PDB entry 4A0T | X-ray diffraction, 1.90 A resolution | chains A and B of the 3 polymer chains in the assembly

Chain A (and B):
Molecule: Tail fiber protein
Organism: Enterobacteria phage T7
Notes: fragment: c-terminal region, residues 371-553; chain B of this document is another copy of the same molecule, construct and numbering; everything in this record applies to it too
UniProtKB: P03748 (VTFP_BPT7); residues 370-553 here correspond to UniProt positions 1-184 (UniProt number = residue number - 369)
Amino-acid sequence (228 residues; row label = number of the first residue in the row):
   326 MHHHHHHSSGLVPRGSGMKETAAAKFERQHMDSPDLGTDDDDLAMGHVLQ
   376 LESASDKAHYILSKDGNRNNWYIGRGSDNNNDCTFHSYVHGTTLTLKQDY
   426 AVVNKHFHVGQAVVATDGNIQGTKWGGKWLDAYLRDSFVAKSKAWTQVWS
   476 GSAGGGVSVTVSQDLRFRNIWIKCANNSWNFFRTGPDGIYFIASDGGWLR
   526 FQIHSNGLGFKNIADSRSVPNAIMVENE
Disordered / not traced: 326-369 (chain B: 326-371)
Construct notes: expression tag (326-369)
Small-molecule neighbours: trimethylamine oxide (TMO): Tyr385, Tyr397, Gly401, Tyr413
What the authors report for this chain:
  - self-association interface (contacts with another copy of this molecule); pairs are residue here / residue on that copy: Lys468-Glu553 (salt bridge), Arg508-Glu551 (salt bridge), Leu455, Leu459, Phe463
  - binding site for trimethylamine oxide: Tyr385, Tyr397, Tyr413
  - conformationally variable residues (domain motion, loop rearrangement): Asp390 to Arg393, Val464 to Lys466

How chain A and chain B interact:
Pairs across the interface (136):
  Leu374(A) - Leu374(B)  hydrophobic
  Ser378(A) - His372(B)
  Ala379(A) - His372(B)
  Lys382(A) - His372(B)
  Ala383(A) - His372(B)
  His384(A) - His372(B)
  His384(A) - Val373(B)
  Tyr385(A) - His372(B)  hydrogen bond (backbone-backbone)
  Tyr385(A) - Val373(B)
  Tyr385(A) - Leu374(B)  hydrogen bond (backbone-backbone)
  Ile386(A) - Leu374(B)
  Ile386(A) - Leu376(B)  hydrophobic
  Ile386(A) - Ile386(B)  hydrophobic
  Leu387(A) - Val373(B)  hydrophobic
  Leu387(A) - Leu374(B)  hydrogen bond (backbone-backbone)
  Leu387(A) - Gln375(B)
  Leu387(A) - Leu376(B)  hydrogen bond (backbone-backbone)
  Ser388(A) - Leu376(B)
  Ser388(A) - Arg400(B)  hydrogen bond
  Lys389(A) - Gln375(B)
  Lys389(A) - Leu376(B)  hydrogen bond (backbone-backbone)
  Lys389(A) - Glu377(B)
  Lys389(A) - Ser378(B)  hydrogen bond (backbone-backbone)
  Asp390(A) - Ser378(B)
  Asp390(A) - Ala379(B)
  Asp390(A) - Ser380(B)
  Asp390(A) - Asp381(B)  hydrogen bond (side chain-backbone)
  Asp390(A) - Arg400(B)
  Gly391(A) - Ser378(B)  hydrogen bond (backbone-backbone)
  Gly391(A) - Ala379(B)
  Gly391(A) - Ser380(B)
  Arg393(A) - Asp381(B)  salt bridge
  Arg393(A) - Asn406(B)  hydrogen bond
  Asn395(A) - Arg400(B)  hydrogen bond
  Asn395(A) - Asn406(B)  hydrogen bond
  Trp396(A) - His384(B)  hydrogen bond (side chain-backbone)
  Trp396(A) - Gly399(B)
  Trp396(A) - Arg400(B)
  Trp396(A) - Cys408(B)  hydrophobic
  Ile398(A) - Ile398(B)  hydrophobic
  Phe410(A) - Ile398(B)  hydrophobic
  Phe410(A) - Cys408(B)  hydrophobic
  Phe410(A) - Thr409(B)
  Phe410(A) - Leu421(B)
  Ser412(A) - Asn406(B)
  Ser412(A) - Cys408(B)
  Ser412(A) - Leu421(B)
  Val414(A) - Asn406(B)
  His415(A) - Asn406(B)  hydrogen bond (side chain-backbone)
  His415(A) - Asp407(B)  salt bridge
  His415(A) - Leu421(B)
  His415(A) - Lys422(B)
  His415(A) - Gln423(B)
  Thr417(A) - Leu421(B)
  Thr417(A) - Lys422(B)  hydrogen bond (side chain-backbone)
  Thr417(A) - Gln423(B)  hydrogen bond (side chain-backbone)
  Thr417(A) - Tyr425(B)
  Leu419(A) - Leu419(B)  hydrophobic
  Lys430(A) - Gln423(B)  hydrogen bond (side chain-backbone)
  Lys430(A) - Asp424(B)
  His431(A) - Tyr425(B)
  His431(A) - Ala426(B)  hydrogen bond (backbone-backbone)
  Phe432(A) - Ala426(B)
  Phe432(A) - Val428(B)  hydrophobic
  Phe432(A) - Phe432(B)  hydrophobic
  His433(A) - Tyr425(B)
  His433(A) - Ala426(B)  hydrogen bond (backbone-backbone)
  His433(A) - Val427(B)
  His433(A) - Val428(B)  hydrogen bond (backbone-backbone)
  Val434(A) - Val428(B)
  Val434(A) - Lys430(B)
  Val434(A) - His431(B)
  Val434(A) - Phe432(B)
  Val434(A) - Val439(B)
  Val434(A) - Ala440(B)
  Val434(A) - Thr441(B)
  Gly435(A) - Val427(B)
  Gly435(A) - Val428(B)  hydrogen bond (backbone-backbone)
  Gly435(A) - Thr441(B)
  Ala437(A) - Ala440(B)
  Ala437(A) - Thr441(B)
  Ala437(A) - Gly443(B)
  Ile445(A) - Gly443(B)
  Ile445(A) - Ile445(B)  hydrophobic
  Gly447(A) - Asp442(B)
  Thr448(A) - Asp442(B)  hydrogen bond (backbone-backbone)
  Lys449(A) - Asp442(B)  hydrogen bond (backbone-backbone)
  Lys449(A) - Asn444(B)
  Lys449(A) - Asp456(B)
  Trp450(A) - Gly443(B)  hydrogen bond (side chain-backbone)
  Trp450(A) - Asn444(B)
  Trp450(A) - Asp456(B)
  Trp450(A) - Leu459(B)  hydrophobic
  Leu455(A) - Leu455(B)  hydrophobic
  Leu459(A) - Leu459(B)  hydrophobic
  Arg460(A) - Lys466(B)  hydrogen bond (backbone-side chain)
  Asp461(A) - Lys466(B)
  Ser462(A) - Ala465(B)
  Ser462(A) - Lys466(B)  hydrogen bond (backbone-backbone)
  Phe463(A) - Leu459(B)  hydrophobic
  Phe463(A) - Phe463(B)
  Phe463(A) - Val464(B)
  Phe463(A) - Lys466(B)
  Val464(A) - Val464(B)  hydrogen bond (backbone-backbone)
  Val464(A) - Ala465(B)
  Val464(A) - Lys466(B)
  Phe492(A) - Lys468(B)
  Phe492(A) - Ala469(B)
  Phe492(A) - Trp470(B)
  Phe492(A) - Glu551(B)
  Phe506(A) - Phe506(B)  hydrophobic
  Phe507(A) - Trp504(B)
  Phe507(A) - Phe506(B)
  Arg508(A) - Asn494(B)
  Arg508(A) - Trp496(B)  hydrogen bond (backbone-side chain)
  Arg508(A) - Phe506(B)
  Arg508(A) - Glu551(B)  salt bridge
  Thr509(A) - Trp496(B)
  Gly510(A) - Trp496(B)
  Pro511(A) - Trp470(B)
  Ile514(A) - Asn502(B)
  Ile514(A) - Ser503(B)
  Ile514(A) - Trp504(B)  hydrogen bond (backbone-backbone)
  Tyr515(A) - Trp496(B)
  Tyr515(A) - Trp504(B)
  Phe516(A) - Ser503(B)
  Phe516(A) - Trp504(B)  hydrogen bond (backbone-backbone)
  Phe516(A) - Asn505(B)
  Phe516(A) - Ala518(B)
  Phe516(A) - Ser519(B)
  Phe516(A) - Asp520(B)
  Ala518(A) - Ala518(B)  hydrophobic
  Arg525(A) - Asn501(B)
  Arg525(A) - Asp520(B)  salt bridge
  Glu553(A) - Lys466(B)
  Glu553(A) - Lys468(B)  salt bridge
Other interface residues (no listed pair), chain A (64 interface residues in all): Leu376, His411, Val428, Gln436, Val439, Gln446, Tyr458, Arg491, Arg493
Other interface residues (no listed pair), chain B (63 interface residues in all): Phe410, Asn429, Arg460

Summary:
Chain A and chain B form an interface of 64 and 63 residues respectively; the contacts include 30 hydrogen
bonds and 5 salt bridges. Among the polar pairs are Arg393(A)-Asp381(B), His415(A)-Asp407(B) and
Arg508(A)-Glu551(B). From the paper: a binding site for trimethylamine oxide at Tyr385(A), Tyr397(A) and
Tyr413(A); conformational variability at Asp390(A) and Val464(A).
Both chains are Tail fiber protein (Enterobacteria phage T7). Entry 4A0T (Structure of the carboxy-terminal
domain of bacteriophage T7 fibre gp17 containing residues 371-553) was determined by X-ray diffraction
together with 4A0U from the same study.
